Entry 8RMC (electron microscopy, 2.26 A resolution); this record covers chains I and E of the 9 polymer chains in the assembly.

# Chain I
Protein: Ferredoxin-2, mitochondrial
Source organism: Homo sapiens
UniProt: Q6P4F2 (FDX2_HUMAN); residues 69-186 here correspond to UniProt positions 66-183 (UniProt number = residue number - 3)
Chain sequence (121 residues; each row starts with the number of its first residue):
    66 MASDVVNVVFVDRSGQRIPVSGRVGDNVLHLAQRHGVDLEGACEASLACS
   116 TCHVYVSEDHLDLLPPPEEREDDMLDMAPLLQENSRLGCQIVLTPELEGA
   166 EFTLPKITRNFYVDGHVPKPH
Disordered / not traced: 66-68
Construct notes: initiating methionine (66); expression tag (67-68)
Metal / ion sites: 2Fe-2S cluster Fe: Cys-108, Cys-114, Cys-117, Cys-154
Residues lining bound ligands: 2Fe-2S cluster (FES): Leu-94, Gly-106, Ala-107, Cys-108, Glu-109, Ala-110, Leu-112, Ala-113, Cys-114, Ser-115, Cys-117, Met-139, Leu-152, Cys-154
UniProt features mapped onto this chain:
  - binding site ([2Fe-2S] cluster): Cys-108, Cys-114, Cys-117, Cys-154
From the paper describing this entry:
  - 2Fe-2S cluster coordination: Cys-108, Cys-114, Cys-117, Cys-154
  - conformationally variable residues (order/disorder transition): His-186
  - mutagenesis - D137A/D138A, N175A: decreased catalytic activity
  - mutagenesis - H186DEL: increased catalytic activity on [2Fe-2S] cluster synthesis

# Chain E
Protein: Isoform Mitochondrial of Cysteine desulfurase
Source organism: Homo sapiens
Notes: EC 2.8.1.7
UniProt: Q9Y697 (NFS1_HUMAN); numbering as in UniProt (aligned over 56-457)
Chain sequence (404 residues; row label = number of the first residue in the row):
    54 MSLRPLYMDVQATTPLDPRVLDAMLPYLINYYGNPHSRTHAYGWESEAAM
   104 ERARQQVASLIGADPREIIFTSGATESNNIAIKGVARFYRSRKKHLITTQ
   154 TEHKCVLDSCRSLEAEGFQVTYLPVQKSGIIDLKELEAAIQPDTSLVSVM
   204 TVNNEIGVKQPIAEIGRICSSRKVYFHTDAAQAVGKIPLDVNDMKIDLMS
   254 ISGHKIYGPKGVGAIYIRRRPRVRVEALQSGGGQERGMRSGTVPTPLVVG
   304 LGAACEVAQQEMEYDHKRISKLSERLIQNIMKSLPDVVMNGDPKHHYPGC
   354 INLSFAYVEGESLLMALKDVALSSGSACTSASLEPSYVLRAIGTDEDLAH
   404 SSIRFGIGRFTTEEEVDYTVEKCIQHVKRLREMSPLWEMVQDGIDLKSIK
   454 WTQH
Disordered / not traced: 54-55
Modified / non-standard residues: Lys-258 ((2S)-2-amino-6-[[3-hydroxy-2-methyl-5-(phosphonooxymethyl)pyridin-4-yl]methylideneamino]hexanoic acid; LLP)
Construct notes: initiating methionine (54); expression tag (55)
Metal / ion sites: Fe2+: Cys-381 (shared with 3 residues of chain H)
UniProt features mapped onto this chain:
  - active site: Cys-381 (Cysteine persulfide intermediate)
  - binding site (pyridoxal 5'-phosphate): Ala-127, Thr-128, Gln-235, Ser-255, His-257, Thr-295
  - binding site ([2Fe-2S] cluster): Cys-381
  - binding site (Zn(2+)): Cys-381
  - modified residue: Lys-258 (N6-(pyridoxal phosphate)lysine), Cys-381 (Cysteine persulfide)
From the paper describing this entry:
  - mutagenesis - R271A/R272A/R273A/R275A/R277A: abolished catalytic activity

# How chain I and chain E interact
Contacting residue pairs (21; chain I residue first):
  Glu-134(I) with Arg-272(E), salt bridge; Arg-273(E), salt bridge; Arg-275(E)
  Asp-137(I) with Arg-275(E); Arg-277(E), salt bridge
  Asp-138(I) with Arg-272(E), salt bridge; Arg-275(E), salt bridge; Arg-289(E), salt bridge
  Leu-140(I) with Arg-277(E)
  Asp-141(I) with Arg-275(E), salt bridge; Arg-277(E), salt bridge; Arg-289(E), salt bridge
  Met-142(I) with Gly-286(E); Arg-289(E); Gly-290(E)
  Leu-146(I) with Phe-141(E); Arg-277(E)
  Gln-147(I) with Phe-141(E)
  Glu-148(I) with Phe-141(E); Tyr-142(E); Arg-145(E), salt bridge
Other interface residues (no listed pair), chain I (10 interface residues in all): Phe-176
Other interface residues (no listed pair), chain E (13 interface residues in all): Arg-119, Ser-144, Gly-284
The authors on this interface:
  - pairs named by the authors: Glu-148(I)/Arg-145(E)
  - interface residues, chain I: Glu-134(I), Asp-137(I), Asp-138(I), Asp-141(I)
  - interface residues, chain E: Arg-272(E), Arg-273(E), Arg-275(E), Arg-277(E), Arg-289(E)

# In short
The interface between chain I and chain E involves 10 residues on one side and 13 on the other; the contacts
include 10 salt bridges. Polar contacts include Glu-134(I)/Arg-272(E), Glu-134(I)/Arg-273(E) and
Asp-137(I)/Arg-277(E). The paper describes a contact between Glu-148(I) and Arg-145(E). From the paper:
D137A/D138A and N175A of chain I reduce catalytic activity; interface residues Glu-134(I), Asp-137(I) and
Arg-272(E) among others; 4 substitutions were tested in all.
Chain I is Ferredoxin-2, mitochondrial and chain E is Isoform Mitochondrial of Cysteine desulfurase, both from
Homo sapiens; the structure, Structure of the FDX2-bound core ISC complex (proximal conformation), was
determined by electron microscopy (same publication as 8RMD, 8RME, 8RMF and 8RMG).
